8IMX - chains G and K of the 7 polymer chains in the assembly; structure by electron microscopy, 2.85 A resolution.

# Chain G
Molecule: Glycosylphosphatidylinositol anchor attachment 1 protein, GFP-like fluorescent chromoprotein cFP484
From: Homo sapiens
UniProt: chimeric construct of O43292, Q9U6Y3: residues 2-621 from O43292 (GPAA1_HUMAN) positions 2-621 (same numbers); residues 640-855 from Q9U6Y3 positions 45-260 (UniProt number = residue number - 595)
Chain sequence (886 residues; numbered -1 to 884; the number before each row is that of its first residue; numbers below 1 keep their minus sign (Met-1 is residue -1)):
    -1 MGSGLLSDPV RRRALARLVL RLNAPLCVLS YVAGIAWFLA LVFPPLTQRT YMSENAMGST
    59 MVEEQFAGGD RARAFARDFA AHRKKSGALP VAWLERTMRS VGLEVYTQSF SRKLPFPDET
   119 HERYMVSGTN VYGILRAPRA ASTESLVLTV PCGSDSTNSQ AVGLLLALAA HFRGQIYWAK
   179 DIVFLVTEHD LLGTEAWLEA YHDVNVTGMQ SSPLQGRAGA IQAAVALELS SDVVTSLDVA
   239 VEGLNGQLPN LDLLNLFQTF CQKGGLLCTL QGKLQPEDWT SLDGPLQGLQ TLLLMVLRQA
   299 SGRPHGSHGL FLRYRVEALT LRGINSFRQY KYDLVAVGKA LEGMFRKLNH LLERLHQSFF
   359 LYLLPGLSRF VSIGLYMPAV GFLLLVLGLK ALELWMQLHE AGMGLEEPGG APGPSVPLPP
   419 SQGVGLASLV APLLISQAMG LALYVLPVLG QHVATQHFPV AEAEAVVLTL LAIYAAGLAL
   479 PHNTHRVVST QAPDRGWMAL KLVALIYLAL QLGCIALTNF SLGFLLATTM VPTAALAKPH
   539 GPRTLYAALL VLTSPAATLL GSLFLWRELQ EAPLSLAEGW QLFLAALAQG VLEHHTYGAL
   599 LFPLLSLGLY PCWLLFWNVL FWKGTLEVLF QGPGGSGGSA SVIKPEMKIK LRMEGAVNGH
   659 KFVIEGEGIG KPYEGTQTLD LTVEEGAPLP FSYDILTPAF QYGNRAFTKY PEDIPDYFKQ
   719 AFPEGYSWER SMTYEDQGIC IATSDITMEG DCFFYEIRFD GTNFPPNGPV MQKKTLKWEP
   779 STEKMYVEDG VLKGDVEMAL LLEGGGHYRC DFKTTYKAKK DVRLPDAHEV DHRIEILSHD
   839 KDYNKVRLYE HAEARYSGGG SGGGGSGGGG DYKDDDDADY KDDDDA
Disordered / not traced: -1 to 9, 399-422, 482-490, 622-884
Differences from the reference sequence: initiating methionine (-1); expression tag (0-1, 856-884); linker (622-639); conflict Glu644 (Asp49 in Q9U6Y3), Arg650 (Lys55 in Q9U6Y3), Ala654 (Asn59 in Q9U6Y3), 42 further conflict positions vs the reference (Q9U6Y3) not listed
Cystine bridges: Cys259-Cys266
Covalent attachments: N-acetylglucosamine (NAG) linked to Asn203
Ion coordination: Mg2+: Gln355 (together with 05E)
Ligand contacts:
  - 05E / 80Y / 81Q / 2-amino-2-deoxy-alpha-D-glucopyranose: Tyr49, Ser51, Asn53, His354, Gln355, Ser356, Phe357
  - 6OU ([(2R)-1-[2-azanylethoxy(oxidanyl)phosphoryl]oxy-3-hexadecanoyloxy-propan-2-yl] (Z)-octadec-9-enoate), molecule 1: Thr118, Leu295, Arg296, Ala298, Ser299, Arg301, His303, Leu441, Leu468, Tyr472, Leu520, Leu524, Pro553, Ala554, Thr556, Leu557, Ser560, Leu561, Trp564, Leu580, Ala583, Ala584, Leu585, Gln587, Gly588, Leu599, Phe600, Leu603, Ser604
  - 6OU, molecule 2: Asn243, Arg311, Tyr505, Gln509, Cys512, Ile513, Thr516, Leu598, Leu602, Gly606
  - 6OU, molecule 3: Phe357, Ser370, Ile371, Gly372, Leu373, Met375, Leu382, Gly386, Ile504, Ala507, Gly511, Leu515
  - 6OU, molecule 4: Trp393, Leu431, Val501, Ile504, Tyr505, Leu508
  - Digitonin (AJP): Gln46, Tyr49, Phe357, Phe368, Ser370, Gly372, Leu373, Met375, Pro376, Gly379, Phe380
Swiss-Prot annotation at these positions:
  - binding site (a 2-acyl-6-[6-phosphoethanolamine-alpha-D-mannosyl-(1->2)-6-phosphoethanolamine-alpha-D-mannosyl-(1->6)-2-phosphoethanolamine-alpha-D-mannosyl-(1->4)-alpha-D-glucosaminyl]-1-(1-radyl,2-acyl-sn-glycero-3-phospho)-1D-myo-inositol): Tyr49, Ser51, His354, Gln355, Ser356
  - binding site (Mg(2+)): Gln355
  - glycosylation: Asn203 (N-linked (GlcNAc...) asparagine)
  - modified residue: Tyr700 (2,3-didehydrotyrosine)
  - cross-link: Gln699 to Gly701 (2-iminomethyl-5-imidazolinone (Gln-Gly))
Reported in the primary citation:
  - mutagenesis - S234L, S234Y, Q355P: decreased catalytic activity on CD59
  - mutagenesis - S234V, Q355P: abolished catalytic activity on PrP
  - mutagenesis - S234A: unchanged catalytic activity
  - disease-associated variants - S51L: decreased catalytic activity (citing earlier work)
  - mutagenesis - S234V: unchanged catalytic activity on CD59

# Chain K
Molecule: GPI-anchor transamidase, GFP-like fluorescent chromoprotein cFP484
From: Homo sapiens
Notes: EC 3.-.-.-
UniProt: chimeric construct of Q92643, Q9U6Y3: residues 2-395 from Q92643 (GPI8_HUMAN) positions 2-395 (same numbers); residues 414-629 from Q9U6Y3 positions 45-260 (UniProt number = residue number - 369)
Chain sequence (647 residues; row label = number of the first residue in the row; numbers below 1 keep their minus sign (Met-1 is residue -1)):
    -1 MGSAVTDSLS RAATVLATVL LLSFGSVAAS HIEDQAEQFF RSGHTNNWAV LVCTSRFWFN
    59 YRHVANTLSV YRSVKRLGIP DSHIVLMLAD DMACNPRNPK PATVFSHKNM ELNVYGDDVE
   119 VDYRSYEVTV ENFLRVLTGR IPPSTPRSKR LLSDDRSNIL IYMTGHGGNG FLKFQDSEEI
   179 TNIELADAFE QMWQKRRYNE LLFIIDTCQG ASMYERFYSP NIMALASSQV GEDSLSHQPD
   239 PAIGVHLMDR YTFYVLEFLE EINPASQTNM NDLFQVCPKS LCVSTPGHRT DLFQRDPKNV
   299 LITDFFGSVR KVEITTETIK LQQDSEIMES SYKEDQMDEK LMEPLKYAEQ LPVAQIIHQK
   359 PKLKDWHPPG GFILGLWALI IMVFFKTYGI KHMKFIFGTL EVLFQGPGGS GGSASVIKPE
   419 MKIKLRMEGA VNGHKFVIEG EGIGKPYEGT QTLDLTVEEG APLPFSYDIL TPAFQYGNRA
   479 FTKYPEDIPD YFKQAFPEGY SWERSMTYED QGICIATSDI TMEGDCFFYE IRFDGTNFPP
   539 NGPVMQKKTL KWEPSTEKMY VEDGVLKGDV EMALLLEGGG HYRCDFKTTY KAKKDVRLPD
   599 AHEVDHRIEI LSHDKDYNKV RLYEHAEARY SGGGSGGGYP YDVPDYA
Disordered / not traced: -1 to 40, 321-337, 388-645
Differences from the reference sequence: initiating methionine (-1); expression tag (0-1, 630-645); linker (396-413); conflict Glu418 (Asp49 in Q9U6Y3), Arg424 (Lys55 in Q9U6Y3), Ala428 (Asn59 in Q9U6Y3), 42 further conflict positions vs the reference (Q9U6Y3) not listed
Cystine bridges: Cys275-Cys280
Ion coordination: Ca2+: Asp79, Ile82, Glu118, Asp120
Swiss-Prot annotation at these positions:
  - region: Asp231 to Gln236 (Autoinhibitory loop)
  - active site: His164 (Proton donor), Cys206 (Nucleophile)
  - binding site (Ca(2+)): Asp79, Ile82, Glu118, Asp120
  - binding site (a protein): Cys206, Ser232, Ser234
  - modified residue: Tyr474 (2,3-didehydrotyrosine)
  - cross-link: Gln473 to Gly475 (2-iminomethyl-5-imidazolinone (Gln-Gly))
Reported in the primary citation:
  - catalytic residues: Gly165, Cys206
  - catalytic residues: His164 (proposed by the authors, not directly observed)
  - mutagenesis - C206S: abolished catalytic activity (citing earlier work)
  - mutagenesis - C206S: unchanged binding to proproteins (citing earlier work)
  - mutagenesis - S232A, S232T, H235A, H244A, R248A: unchanged catalytic activity
  - mutagenesis - H235F: increased catalytic activity
  - mutagenesis - S232N, S232V: decreased catalytic activity on CD59
  - mutagenesis - S232L: abolished catalytic activity on CD59
  - mutagenesis - S232L: abolished catalytic activity on PrP

# How chain G and chain K interact
Residue-residue contacts (28; chain G residue first):
  Asn53(G) - Phe57(K)
  Ala54(G) - Phe57(K)  hydrophobic
  Ser57(G) - His244(K)
  Thr58(G) - Phe57(K)
  Thr58(G) - Gly242(K)
  Met59(G) - Pro237(K)  hydrophobic
  Met59(G) - Gly242(K)  hydrogen bond (backbone-backbone)
  Met59(G) - Val243(K)
  Met59(G) - His244(K)
  Arg137(G) - Cys92(K)  hydrogen bond (side chain-backbone)
  Arg137(G) - Asn93(K)  hydrogen bond (side chain-backbone)
  Arg137(G) - Pro94(K)
  Arg137(G) - Pro99(K)
  Ile174(G) - Pro94(K)
  Ile174(G) - Pro97(K)
  Tyr175(G) - Pro94(K)
  Tyr175(G) - Arg95(K)
  Trp176(G) - Pro94(K)
  Ala177(G) - Pro94(K)  hydrophobic
  Ala177(G) - Arg95(K)
  Lys178(G) - Arg95(K)
  Asn347(G) - Arg95(K)  hydrogen bond (backbone-side chain)
  His348(G) - Trp56(K)
  Leu349(G) - Arg95(K)  hydrogen bond (backbone-side chain)
  Leu350(G) - Phe55(K)  hydrophobic
  Leu350(G) - Trp56(K)
  Leu350(G) - Arg95(K)
  Glu351(G) - Phe55(K)
Other interface residues (no listed pair), chain G (19 interface residues in all): Glu61, Ala138, Arg344
Other interface residues (no listed pair), chain K (17 interface residues in all): Ala91, Asn96, Asp238, Pro239

# In short
19 residues of chain G face 17 of chain K across their interface, with 5 hydrogen bonds. Polar pairs include
Arg137(G)-Cys92(K), Arg137(G)-Asn93(K) and Asn347(G)-Arg95(K). From the paper: catalytic residues Gly165(K),
Cys206(K) and His164(K); S234L, S234Y and Q355P of chain G reduce catalytic activity on CD59; 16 substitutions
were tested in all.
Here chain G is Glycosylphosphatidylinositol anchor attachment 1 protein, GFP-like fluorescent chromoprotein
cFP484 and chain K is GPI-anchor transamidase, GFP-like fluorescent chromoprotein cFP484, both from Homo
sapiens. Entry 8IMX (Cryo-EM structure of GPI-T with a chimeric GPI-anchored protein) was determined by
electron microscopy, deposited together with 8IMY.
